PDB entry 8DMD | X-ray diffraction, 2.00 A resolution | chain A

# Chain A
Protein: 3C-like proteinase
Source organism: Severe acute respiratory syndrome coronavirus 2
Notes: EC 3.4.22.69
UniProt: P0DTD1 (R1AB_SARS2); residues 1-306 here correspond to UniProt positions 3264-3569 (UniProt number = residue number + 3263)
Chain sequence (306 residues; each row starts with the number of its first residue):
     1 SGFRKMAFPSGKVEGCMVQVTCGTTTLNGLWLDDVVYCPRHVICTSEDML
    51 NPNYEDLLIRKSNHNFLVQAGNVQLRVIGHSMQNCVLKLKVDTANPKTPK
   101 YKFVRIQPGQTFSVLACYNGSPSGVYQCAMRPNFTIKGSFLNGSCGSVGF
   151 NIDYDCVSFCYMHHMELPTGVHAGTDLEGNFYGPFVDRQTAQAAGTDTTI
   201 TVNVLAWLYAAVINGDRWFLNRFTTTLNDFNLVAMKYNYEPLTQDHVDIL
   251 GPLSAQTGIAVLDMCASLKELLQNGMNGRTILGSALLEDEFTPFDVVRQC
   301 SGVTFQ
Covalent attachments: compound SVL linked to Cys-145
Ligand contacts: SVL (1-[(3R)-4-[(3-chlorophenyl)methyl]-3-(2-methylpropyl)piperazin-1-yl]ethan-1-one): Thr-25, His-41, Met-49, Leu-141, Asn-142, Gly-143, Ser-144, His-163, His-164, Met-165, Asp-187, Arg-188, Gln-189
Curated features (UniProtKB/Swiss-Prot):
  - active site: His-41 (For 3CL-PRO activity), Cys-145 (Nucleophile)
  - site: Gln-306 (Cleavage)
  - cross-link (Glycyl lysine isopeptide (Lys-Gly)): Lys-5 (interchain with G-Cter in ubiquitin), Lys-90 (interchain with G-Cter in ubiquitin)

# Overview
Covalently linked compound SVL: at Cys-145. From UniProt: active-site residues His-41 and Cys-145.
Chain A is 3C-like proteinase (Severe acute respiratory syndrome coronavirus 2); the structure, Room
temperature X-ray structure of SARS-CoV-2 main protease in complex with compound ZZ4461624291, was determined
by X-ray diffraction together with 8DL9 and 8DLB from the same study.
